PDB entry 9HAL | electron microscopy, 4.49 A resolution (low resolution: residue-level contacts below are approximate; hydrogen-bond / salt-bridge calls are withheld) | chains R and A of the 9 polymer chains in the assembly

[Chain R]
Name: Large ribosomal subunit protein bL21
Organism: Escherichia coli
UniProt: P0AG48 (RL21_ECOLI); numbering as in UniProt (aligned over 1-103)
Chain sequence (103 residues; numbered 1 to 103; the number before each row is that of its first residue):
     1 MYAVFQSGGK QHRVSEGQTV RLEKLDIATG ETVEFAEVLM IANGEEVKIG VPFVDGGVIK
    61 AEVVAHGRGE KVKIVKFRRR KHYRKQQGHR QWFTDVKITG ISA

[Chain A]
Molecule: 23S ribosomal RNA
Organism: Escherichia coli
Sequence (2904 nucleotides; row label = number of the first residue in the row):
     1 GGUUAAGCGA CUAAGCGUAC ACGGUGGAUG CCCUGGCAGU CAGAGGCGAU GAAGGACGUG
    61 CUAAUCUGCG AUAAGCGUCG GUAAGGUGAU AUGAACCGUU AUAACCGGCG AUUUCCGAAU
   121 GGGGAAACCC AGUGUGUUUC GACACACUAU CAUUAACUGA AUCCAUAGGU UAAUGAGGCG
   181 AACCGGGGGA ACUGAAACAU CUAAGUACCC CGAGGAAAAG AAAUCAACCG AGAUUCCCCC
   241 AGUAGCGGCG AGCGAACGGG GAGCAGCCCA GAGCCUGAAU CAGUGUGUGU GUUAGUGGAA
   301 GCGUCUGGAA AGGCGCGCGA UACAGGGUGA CAGCCCCGUA CACAAAAAUG CACAUGCUGU
   361 GAGCUCGAUG AGUAGGGCGG GACACGUGGU AUCCUGUCUG AAUAUGGGGG GACCAUCCUC
   421 CAAGGCUAAA UACUCCUGAC UGACCGAUAG UGAACCAGUA CCGUGAGGGA AAGGCGAAAA
   481 GAACCCCGGC GAGGGGAGUG AAAAAGAACC UGAAACCGUG UACGUACAAG CAGUGGGAGC
   541 ACGCUUAGGC GUGUGACUGC GUACCUUUUG UAUAAUGGGU CAGCGACUUA UAUUCUGUAG
   601 CAAGGUUAAC CGAAUAGGGG AGCCGAAGGG AAACCGAGUC UUAACUGGGC GUUAAGUUGC
   661 AGGGUAUAGA CCCGAAACCC GGUGAUCUAG CCAUGGGCAG GUUGAAGGUU GGGUAACACU
   721 AACUGGAGGA CCGAACCGAC UAAUGUUGAA AAAUUAGCGG AUGACUUGUG GCUGGGGGUG
   781 AAAGGCCAAU CAAACCGGGA GAUAGCUGGU UCUCCCCGAA AGCUAUAUAA GUAGCGCCUC
   841 GUGAAUUCAU CUCCGGGGGU AGAGCACUGU UUCGGCAAGG GGGUCAUCCC GACUUACCAA
   901 CCCGAUGCAA ACUGCGAAUA CCGGAGAAUG UUAUCACGGG AGACACACGG CGGGUGCUAA
   961 CGUCCGUCGU GAAGAGGGAA ACAACCCAGA CCGCCAGCUA AGGUCCCAAA GUCAUGGUUA
  1021 AGUGGGAAAC GAUGUGGGAA GGCCCAGACA GCCAGGAUGU UGGCUUAGAA GCAGCCAUCA
  1081 UUUAAAGAAA GCGUAAUAGC UCACUGGUCG AGUCGGCCUG CGCGGAAGAU GUAACGGGGC
  1141 UAAACCAUGC ACCGAAGCUG CGGCAGCGAC GCUUAUGCGU UGUUGGGUAG GGGAGCGUUC
  1201 UGUAAGCCUG CGAAGGUGUG CUGUGAGGCA UGCUGGAGGU AUCAGAAGUG CGAAUGCUGA
  1261 CAUAAGUAAC GAUAAAGCGG GUGAAAAGCC CGCUCGCCGG AAGACCAAGG GUUCCUGUCC
  1321 AACGUUAAUC GGGGCAGGGU GAGUCGACCC CUAAGGCGAG GCCGAAAGGC GUAGUCGAUG
  1381 GGAAACAGGU UAAUAUUCCU GUACUUGGUG UUACUGCGAA GGGGGGACGG AGAAGGCUAU
  1441 GUUGGCCGGG CGACGGUUGU CCCGGUUUAA GCGUGUAGGC UGGUUUUCCA GGCAAAUCCG
  1501 GAAAAUCAAG GCUGAGGCGU GAUGACGAGG CACUACGGUG CUGAAGCAAC AAAUGCCCUG
  1561 CUUCCAGGAA AAGCCUCUAA GCAUCAGGUA ACAUCAAAUC GUACCCCAAA CCGACACAGG
  1621 UGGUCAGGUA GAGAAUACCA AGGCGCUUGA GAGAACUCGG GUGAAGGAAC UAGGCAAAAU
  1681 GGUGCCGUAA CUUCGGGAGA AGGCACGCUG AUAUGUAGGU GAGGUCCCUC GCGGAUGGAG
  1741 CUGAAAUCAG UCGAAGAUAC CAGCUGGCUG CAACUGUUUA UUAAAAACAC AGCACUGUGC
  1801 AAACACGAAA GUGGACGUAU ACGGUGUGAC GCCUGCCCGG UGCCGGAAGG UUAAUUGAUG
  1861 GGGUUAGCGC AAGCGAAGCU CUUGAUCGAA GCCCCGGUAA ACGGCGGCCG UAACUAUAAC
  1921 GGUCCUAAGG UAGCGAAAUU CCUUGUCGGG UAAGUUCCGA CCUGCACGAA UGGCGUAAUG
  1981 AUGGCCAGGC UGUCUCCACC CGAGACUCAG UGAAAUUGAA CUCGCUGUGA AGAUGCAGUG
  2041 UACCCGCGGC AAGACGGAAA GACCCCGUGA ACCUUUACUA UAGCUUGACA CUGAACAUUG
  2101 AGCCUUGAUG UGUAGGAUAG GUGGGAGGCU UUGAAGUGUG GACGCCAGUC UGCAUGGAGC
  2161 CGACCUUGAA AUACCACCCU UUAAUGUUUG AUGUUCUAAC GUUGACCCGU AAUCCGGGUU
  2221 GCGGACAGUG UCUGGUGGGU AGUUUGACUG GGGCGGUCUC CUCCUAAAGA GUAACGGAGG
  2281 AGCACGAAGG UUGGCUAAUC CUGGUCGGAC AUCAGGAGGU UAGUGCAAUG GCAUAAGCCA
  2341 GCUUGACUGC GAGCGUGACG GCGCGAGCAG GUGCGAAAGC AGGUCAUAGU GAUCCGGUGG
  2401 UUCUGAAUGG AAGGGCCAUC GCUCAACGGA UAAAAGGUAC UCCGGGGAUA ACAGGCUGAU
  2461 ACCGCCCAAG AGUUCAUAUC GACGGCGGUG UUUGGCACCU CGAUGUCGGC UCAUCACAUC
  2521 CUGGGGCUGA AGUAGGUCCC AAGGGUAUGG CUGUUCGCCA UUUAAAGUGG UACGCGAGCU
  2581 GGGUUUAGAA CGUCGUGAGA CAGUUCGGUC CCUAUCUGCC GUGGGCGCUG GAGAACUGAG
  2641 GGGGGCUGCU CCUAGUACGA GAGGACCGGA GUGGACGCAU CACUGGUGUU CGGGUUGUCA
  2701 UGCCAAUGGC ACUGCCCGGU AGCUAAAUGC GGAAGAGAUA AGUGCUGAAA GCAUCUAAGC
  2761 ACGAAACUUG CCCCGAGAUG AGUUCUCCCU GACCCUUUAA GGGUCCUGAA GGAACGUUGA
  2821 AGACGACGAC GUUGAUAGGC CGGGUGUGUA AGCGCAGCGA UGCGUUGAGC UAACCGGUAC
  2881 UAAUGAACCG UGAGGCUUAA CCUU
Not modelled in the structure: 685-793, 864-912, 1032-1122, 1267-2012, 2054-2613, 2849-2867, 2904
Sequence notes: conflict A827 (U3587572 in 1897866982), A830 (G3587569 in 1897866982)

[How chain R and chain A interact]
Contacting residue pairs (52; chain R residue first):
  Gly8(R) - G1160(A)
  Gly8(R) - C1161(A)
  Gly9(R) - A996(A)
  Gly9(R) - G1160(A)
  Gly9(R) - C1161(A)
  Lys10(R) - C994(A)
  Lys10(R) - A996(A)
  Lys10(R) - G1160(A)
  Glu23(R) - C1161(A)
  Lys24(R) - G1162(A)
  Lys24(R) - G1163(A)
  Arg68(R) - G1223(A)
  Arg68(R) - U1224(A)
  Lys71(R) - G1223(A)
  Lys71(R) - G1225(A)
  Ile74(R) - G993(A)
  Lys76(R) - A990(A)
  Lys76(R) - C991(A)
  Lys76(R) - C992(A)
  Phe77(R) - C564(A)
  Arg78(R) - A972(A)
  Arg78(R) - G974(A)
  Arg78(R) - A975(A)
  Arg79(R) - C564(A)
  Arg79(R) - C565(A)
  Arg79(R) - A572(A)
  Arg80(R) - C565(A)
  Arg80(R) - U566(A)
  Arg80(R) - U567(A)
  Arg80(R) - U568(A)
  Lys81(R) - A973(A)
  Lys81(R) - G974(A)
  Lys81(R) - G1187(A)
  Lys81(R) - U1188(A)
  His82(R) - C565(A)
  His82(R) - U566(A)
  Tyr83(R) - G1186(A)
  Tyr83(R) - G1187(A)
  Arg84(R) - G1252(A)
  Lys85(R) - C814(A)
  Lys85(R) - C815(A)
  Gln86(R) - C814(A)
  Gln86(R) - G1225(A)
  Gln87(R) - U1224(A)
  Gln87(R) - G1225(A)
  Gly88(R) - U1224(A)
  Gly88(R) - G1225(A)
  His89(R) - C992(A)
  His89(R) - G993(A)
  Arg90(R) - U1222(A)
  Gln91(R) - G993(A)
  Gln91(R) - G1162(A)
Interface residues without a listed pair, chain R (27 interface residues in all): Ser7, Gln11, Asp26
Interface residues without a listed pair, chain A (34 interface residues in all): A575, C812, G971, A1226

[Overview]
27 residues of chain R face 34 of chain A across their interface.
Here chain R is Large ribosomal subunit protein bL21 and chain A is 23S ribosomal RNA, both from Escherichia
coli. Entry 9HAL (Pooled 50S subunit d126_(L29)-/(L22)- precursor states supplemented with Api137) was
determined by electron microscopy, deposited together with 9H3K, 9H3L and 9HAM.
